6HQI - chain A; structure by X-ray diffraction, 1.85 A resolution.

[Chain A]
Molecule: Polyphenol oxidase A, chloroplastic
Source organism: Solanum lycopersicum
Notes: EC 1.10.3.1
Sequence (506 residues; row label = number of the first residue in the row):
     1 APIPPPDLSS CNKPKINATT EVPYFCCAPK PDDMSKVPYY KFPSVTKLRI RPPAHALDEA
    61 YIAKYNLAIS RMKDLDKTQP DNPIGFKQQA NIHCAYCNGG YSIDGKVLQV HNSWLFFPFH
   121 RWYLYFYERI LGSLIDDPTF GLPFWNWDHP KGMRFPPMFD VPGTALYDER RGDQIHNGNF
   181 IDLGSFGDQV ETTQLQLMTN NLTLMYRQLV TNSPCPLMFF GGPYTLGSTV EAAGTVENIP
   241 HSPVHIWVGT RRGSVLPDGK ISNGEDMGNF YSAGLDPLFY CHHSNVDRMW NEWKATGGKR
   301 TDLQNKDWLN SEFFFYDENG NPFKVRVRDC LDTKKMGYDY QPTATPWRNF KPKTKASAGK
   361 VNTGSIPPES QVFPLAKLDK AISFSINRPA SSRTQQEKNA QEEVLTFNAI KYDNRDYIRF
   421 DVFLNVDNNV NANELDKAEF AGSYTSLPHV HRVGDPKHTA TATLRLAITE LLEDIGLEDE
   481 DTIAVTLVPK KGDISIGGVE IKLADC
Unresolved in the structure: 1-34, 97-108, 224-227, 448-458, 506
Bound ions: Cu ion site 1: His111, His120 (together with oxygen atom); Cu ion site 2: His241, His245, His283 (together with oxygen atom)
Ligand contacts: oxygen atom: His93, His111, His120, His241, His245, Phe270, Phe279, His283
Reported in the primary citation:
  - Cu ion coordination: His93, His241, His245
  - conformationally variable residues (order/disorder transition, side-chain flip): Phe270
  - binding site for Cu ion: His241, His245, Phe270 (from molecular simulation)

[In short]
Bound to chain A: oxygen atom. His111 and His120 form the Cu ion site 1. His241, His245 and His283 form the Cu
ion site 2. The paper reports a binding site for Cu ion at His241, His245 and Phe270; Cu ion coordination by
His93, His241 and His245.
Chain A is Polyphenol oxidase A, chloroplastic (Solanum lycopersicum); the structure, holo-form of polyphenol
oxidase from Solanum lycopersicum, was determined by X-ray diffraction, deposited together with 6HQJ.
